PDB entry 6TDU | electron microscopy, 4.32 A resolution (low resolution: residue-level contacts below are approximate; hydrogen-bond / salt-bridge calls are withheld) | chains AA and AE of the 88 polymer chains in the assembly

Chain AA:
Name: ATP synthase subunit alpha
Organism: Euglena gracilis
Chain sequence (561 residues; numbered 2 to 562; the number before each row is that of its first residue):
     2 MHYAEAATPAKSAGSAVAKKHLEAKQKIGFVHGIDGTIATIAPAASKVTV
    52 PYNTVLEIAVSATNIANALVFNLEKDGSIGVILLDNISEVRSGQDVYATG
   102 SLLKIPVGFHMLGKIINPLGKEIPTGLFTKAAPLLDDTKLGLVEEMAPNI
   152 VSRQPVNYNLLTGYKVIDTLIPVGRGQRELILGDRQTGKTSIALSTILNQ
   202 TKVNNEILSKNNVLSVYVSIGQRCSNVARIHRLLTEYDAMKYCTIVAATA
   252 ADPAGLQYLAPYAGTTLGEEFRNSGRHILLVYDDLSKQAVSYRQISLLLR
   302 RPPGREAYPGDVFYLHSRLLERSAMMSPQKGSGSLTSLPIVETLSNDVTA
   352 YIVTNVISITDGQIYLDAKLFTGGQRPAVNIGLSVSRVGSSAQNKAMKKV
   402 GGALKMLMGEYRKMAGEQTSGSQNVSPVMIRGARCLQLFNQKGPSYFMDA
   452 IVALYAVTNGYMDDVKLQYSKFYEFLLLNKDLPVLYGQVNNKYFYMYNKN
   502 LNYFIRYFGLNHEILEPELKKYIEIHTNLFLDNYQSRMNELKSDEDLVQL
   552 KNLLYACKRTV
Not modelled in the structure: 2-25, 128-138
Ion coordination: Mg2+: Thr191 (together with ATP)
Residues lining bound ligands: ATP (adenosine-5'-triphosphate): Asp185, Arg186, Gln187, Thr188, Gly189, Lys190, Thr191, Ser192, Gln223, Phe372, Arg377, Pro378, Gln442, Lys443

Chain AE:
Name: ATP synthase subunit beta
Organism: Euglena gracilis
Chain sequence (501 residues; row label = number of the first residue in the row):
     1 MVGRMMATAPATAADVKQVGYVQQIIGAVVDVTFTDSVPPVLTALTVDAK
    51 ETGTLLTMEIVQHLDTKTARCICMSSTDMLRLRTPVVNTGSQITVPVGEA
   101 TLGRIFNVMGDAIDQRGPVKNKVRWPIHRKAPTLAEQSGKDEVLVTGIKV
   151 IDLILPYCKGGKIGLFGGAGVGKTVIIMELINNVAKGHGGYSVFAGVGER
   201 TREGTDLYLEMMGSKVIDLQGDSKCVLVYGQMNEPPGARARVAQTALTMA
   251 EYFRDEAGQDVLLFVDNVFRFTQANSEVSALLGRIPAAVGYQPTLAEDLG
   301 MLQERITSTVKGSITSVQAVYVPADDITDPAPATTFSHLDATTVLSRSVA
   351 EAGIYPAVEPLECASRIMDPDAIDVNHYNVAMDIVEMLTKYKELQDIIAV
   401 LGIDELSEEDKLIVDRARKVAKFMSQPFAVAEVFTGMKGYYVQLEDCVSD
   451 FGSLLMGQCDNIPEMAFYMVGGLDSVKEKAAKMAAEAAAMRERARKAAEA
   501 K
Not modelled in the structure: 1-14
Residues lining bound ligands: fragment of triton x-100 (TRT): Phe166, Val322, Asp325, Ile327, Phe336, Leu339, Asp340, Thr342, Ser365, Arg366

How chain AA and chain AE interact:
Pairs across the interface - 74 pairs, chain AA then chain AE:
  Thr50(AA) - Arg81(AE)
  Thr50(AA) - Leu82(AE)
  Thr50(AA) - Arg83(AE)
  Val51(AA) - Leu82(AE)
  Pro52(AA) - Met79(AE)
  Pro52(AA) - Leu80(AE)
  Pro52(AA) - Arg81(AE)
  Tyr53(AA) - Ile25(AE)
  Tyr53(AA) - Ile26(AE)
  Tyr53(AA) - Gly27(AE)
  Tyr53(AA) - Leu80(AE)
  Asn54(AA) - Asp78(AE)
  Thr55(AA) - Met79(AE)
  Asn73(AA) - Ile25(AE)
  Leu74(AA) - Gln24(AE)
  Leu74(AA) - Ile25(AE)
  Leu74(AA) - Ile26(AE)
  Glu75(AA) - Gln23(AE)
  Glu75(AA) - Gln24(AE)
  Lys76(AA) - Gln23(AE)
  Lys76(AA) - Gln24(AE)
  Lys76(AA) - Thr33(AE)
  Gly101(AA) - Met79(AE)
  Leu103(AA) - Met79(AE)
  Glu145(AA) - Asp78(AE)
  Ala148(AA) - Asn233(AE)
  Asn150(AA) - Ile113(AE)
  Ile151(AA) - Ile105(AE)
  Ile151(AA) - Thr201(AE)
  Ile151(AA) - Thr205(AE)
  Ile151(AA) - Tyr208(AE)
  Ile151(AA) - Tyr229(AE)
  Ile151(AA) - Gln231(AE)
  Val152(AA) - Asp114(AE)
  Val152(AA) - Gln115(AE)
  Arg154(AA) - Thr201(AE)
  Arg154(AA) - Arg202(AE)
  Arg154(AA) - Thr205(AE)
  Pro156(AA) - Asp206(AE)
  Pro156(AA) - Leu209(AE)
  Arg179(AA) - Arg200(AE)
  Arg302(AA) - Ile26(AE)
  Arg302(AA) - Gly27(AE)
  Arg302(AA) - Leu281(AE)
  Pro303(AA) - Ala280(AE)
  Arg306(AA) - Val289(AE)
  Gly311(AA) - Glu277(AE)
  Gly311(AA) - Ala280(AE)
  Asp312(AA) - Leu281(AE)
  Phe314(AA) - Arg239(AE)
  Phe314(AA) - Gln273(AE)
  Phe314(AA) - Glu277(AE)
  Tyr315(AA) - Met232(AE)
  Tyr315(AA) - Asn233(AE)
  Tyr315(AA) - Glu234(AE)
  Tyr315(AA) - Pro235(AE)
  Tyr315(AA) - Arg239(AE)
  Ser318(AA) - Met232(AE)
  Glu322(AA) - Thr201(AE)
  Glu322(AA) - Met232(AE)
  Asn356(AA) - Gln273(AE)
  Ile358(AA) - Arg200(AE)
  Ser359(AA) - Arg200(AE)
  Ser359(AA) - Met232(AE)
  Ser359(AA) - Arg270(AE)
  Ile360(AA) - Arg200(AE)
  Ile360(AA) - Met232(AE)
  Thr361(AA) - Arg200(AE)
  Asp362(AA) - Arg200(AE)
  Asp362(AA) - Arg202(AE)
  Arg388(AA) - Ala169(AE)
  Arg388(AA) - Arg202(AE)
  Arg388(AA) - Glu203(AE)
  Val389(AA) - Arg202(AE)
Other interface residues (no listed pair), chain AA (46 interface residues in all): Lys48, Val49, Met147, Pro149, Val157, Gln330, Thr350, Tyr352, Thr355
Other interface residues (no listed pair), chain AE (47 interface residues in all): Thr68, Ser76, Thr77, Gly168, Gly204, Pro236, Phe269, Gly283, Ala324

Overview:
46 residues of chain AA and 47 residues of chain AE are in contact. Bound to chain AA: ATP. Chain AE binds
fragment of triton x-100.
Chain AA is ATP synthase subunit alpha and chain AE is ATP synthase subunit beta, both from Euglena gracilis;
the structure, Cryo-EM structure of Euglena gracilis mitochondrial ATP synthase, full dimer, rotational states
1, was determined by electron microscopy (same publication as 6TDV, 6TDW, 6TDX, 6TDY, 6TDZ and 6TE0).
